4QFS - chains B and C of the 3 polymer chains in the assembly; structure by X-ray diffraction, 3.55 A resolution.

Chain B:
Protein: 5'-AMP-activated protein kinase subunit beta-1
Source organism: Rattus norvegicus
Notes: fragment: AMPK beta 1
UniProt: P80386 (AAKB1_RAT); residues 68-270 here = UniProt positions 68-270
Amino-acid sequence (204 residues; row label = number of the first residue in the row):
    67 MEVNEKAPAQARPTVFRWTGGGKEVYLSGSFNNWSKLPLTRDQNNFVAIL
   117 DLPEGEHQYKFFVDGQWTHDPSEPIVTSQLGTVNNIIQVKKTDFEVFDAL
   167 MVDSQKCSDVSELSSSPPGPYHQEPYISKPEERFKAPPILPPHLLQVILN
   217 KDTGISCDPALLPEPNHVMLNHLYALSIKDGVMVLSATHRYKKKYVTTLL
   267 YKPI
Not modelled in the structure: 67-78, 172-200, 218-222
Differences from the reference sequence: expression tag (67); engineered mutation D108 (Ser in P80386)
Ligand contacts: Br2-A769662core (32H; 2-bromo-3-(4-bromophenyl)-4-hydroxy-6-oxo-6,7-dihydrothieno[2,3-b]pyridine-5-carbonitrile): V81, R83, T106, R107, D108, N111, V113, I115
Swiss-Prot annotation at these positions:
  - modified residue: S96 (Phosphoserine), S101 (Phosphoserine), T148 (Phosphothreonine), S182 (Phosphoserine), K201 (N6-succinyllysine)
  - mutagenesis: W100 (W100G: Abolishes glycogen-binding; W100L: Partially inhibits glycogen-binding), K126 (K126Q: Abolishes glycogen-binding), L146 (L146A: Significantly reduces glycogen-binding), N150 (N150K: Abolishes glycogen-binding; N150Q: Significantly reduces glycogen-binding)
What the authors report for this chain:
  - mutagenesis - F82I/T85S/G86E: decreased catalytic activity on A769662
  - specificity-determining residues: F82, T85, G86

Chain C:
Protein: 5'-AMP-activated protein kinase subunit gamma-1
Source organism: Rattus norvegicus
Notes: fragment: AMPK gamma 1
UniProt: P80385 (AAKG1_RAT); numbering as in UniProt (aligned over 1-330)
Amino-acid sequence (330 residues; each row starts with the number of its first residue):
     1 MESVAAESAPAPENEHSQETPESNSSVYTTFMKSHRCYDLIPTSSKLVVF
    51 DTSLQVKKAFFALVTNGVRAAPLWDSKKQSFVGMLTITDFINILHRYYKS
   101 ALVQIYELEEHKIETWREVYLQDSFKPLVCISPNASLFDAVSSLIRNKIH
   151 RLPVIDPESGNTLYILTHKRILKFLKLFITEFPKPEFMSKSLEELQIGTY
   201 ANIAMVRTTTPVYVALGIFVQHRVSALPVVDEKGRVVDIYSKFDVINLAA
   251 EKTYNNLDVSVTKALQHRSHYFEGVLKCYLHETLEAIINRLVEAEVHRLV
   301 VVDEHDVVKGIVSLSDILQALVLTGGEKKP
Not modelled in the structure: 1-27, 181-190, 197-202, 269-275, 301-305, 323-330
Ligand contacts: adenosine monophosphate (AMP): H150, I203, A204, R223, V224, S225, A226, L227, P228, H297, R298, I311, S313, S315, D316
Swiss-Prot annotation at these positions:
  - motif: L137 to E158 (AMPK pseudosubstrate)
  - binding site (ADP): R69, M84 to D89, V129, H150, R151, K169, S241 to D244, R268, L276, H297, R298
  - binding site (AMP): R69, M84 to D89, V129, H150, R151, K169, T199, A204, S225, A226, S241 to D244, R268, L276, H297, R298, S313 to D316
  - binding site (ATP): R69, M84 to D89, V129, H150, R151, K169, S241 to D244, R268, L276, H297, R298
  - modified residue: S260 (Phosphoserine), T262 (Phosphothreonine), S269 (Phosphoserine)

How chain B and chain C interact:
Pairs across the interface - 45 pairs, chain B then chain C:
  P225(B) - K46(C)
  P225(B) - G67(C)
  A226(B) - S45(C)
  A226(B) - K46(C)  hydrogen bond (backbone-backbone)
  L227(B) - P42(C)  hydrophobic
  L227(B) - S44(C)
  L228(B) - S44(C)  hydrogen bond (backbone-side chain)
  L228(B) - S45(C)
  L228(B) - K46(C)
  P229(B) - S44(C)  hydrogen bond (backbone-side chain)
  D246(B) - K58(C)  hydrogen bond (backbone-side chain)
  V248(B) - L54(C)  hydrophobic
  V248(B) - K58(C)
  Y257(B) - P133(C)
  Y257(B) - N134(C)
  Y257(B) - D156(C)
  Y257(B) - L163(C)  hydrophobic
  K258(B) - Y38(C)
  K259(B) - Y38(C)  hydrogen bond (backbone-side chain)
  K260(B) - T43(C)
  Y261(B) - P42(C)
  Y261(B) - T43(C)  hydrogen bond (backbone-backbone)
  Y261(B) - S44(C)
  Y261(B) - S45(C)  hydrogen bond (backbone-backbone)
  V262(B) - S45(C)
  V262(B) - L47(C)  hydrophobic
  V262(B) - L163(C)
  T263(B) - S45(C)  hydrogen bond (backbone-backbone)
  T263(B) - K46(C)
  T263(B) - L47(C)  hydrogen bond (backbone-backbone)
  T264(B) - L47(C)
  L265(B) - K46(C)
  L265(B) - L47(C)  hydrogen bond (backbone-backbone)
  L265(B) - V48(C)
  L265(B) - V49(C)  hydrogen bond (backbone-backbone)
  L265(B) - N66(C)
  L266(B) - V49(C)
  Y267(B) - V48(C)  hydrophobic
  Y267(B) - V49(C)  hydrogen bond (backbone-backbone)
  Y267(B) - F50(C)  hydrophobic
  Y267(B) - D51(C)  hydrogen bond (backbone-backbone)
  Y267(B) - L54(C)  hydrophobic
  Y267(B) - A62(C)  hydrophobic
  Y267(B) - N66(C)  hydrogen bond
  P269(B) - S53(C)
Interface residues without a listed pair, chain B (23 interface residues in all): I214, E230, P231, K268
Interface residues without a listed pair, chain C (24 interface residues in all): I41, T65, T162

In short:
Chain B and chain C form an interface of 23 and 24 residues respectively; the contacts include 14 hydrogen
bonds. Polar contacts include L228(B)-S44(C), P229(B)-S44(C) and D246(B)-K58(C). Chain B binds
Br2-A769662core. Ligands of chain C: adenosine monophosphate. From the paper: F82I/T85S/G86E of chain B reduce
catalytic activity on A769662; specificity determinants F82(B), T85(B) and G86(B).
Chain B is 5'-AMP-activated protein kinase subunit beta-1 and chain C is 5'-AMP-activated protein kinase
subunit gamma-1, both from Rattus norvegicus; the structure, Structure of AMPK in complex with Br2-A769662core
activator and STAUROSPORINE inhibitor, was determined by X-ray diffraction (same publication as 4QFG and
4QFR).
